Entry 2F9U (X-ray diffraction, 2.60 A resolution); this record covers chains B and C of the 4 polymer chains in the assembly.

Chain B:
Protein: polyprotein
Notes: fragment: Residues: 21-39
Chain sequence (23 residues; each row starts with the number of its first residue):
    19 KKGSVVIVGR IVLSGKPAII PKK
Sequence notes: cloning artifact (19-20, 40-41); engineered mutation Ser22 (Cys576 in 51039195)

Chain C:
Protein: NS3 protease/helicase'
Organism: Hepatitis C virus
Notes: fragment: protease domain (Residues : 1-181)
Reference sequence: 28921568; numbering as in UniProt (aligned over 1-181)
Chain sequence (199 residues; numbered -9 to 189; the number before each row is that of its first residue; numbers below 1 keep their minus sign (Ala-9 is residue -9)):
    -9 ASMTGGQQMG APITAYAQQT RGLLGCIITS LTGRDKNQVE GEVQIVSTAT QTFLATCING
    51 VCWTVYHGAG TRTIASPKGP VIQMYTNVDQ DLVGWPAPQG SRSLTPCTCG SSDLYLVTRH
   111 ADVIPVRRRG DSRGSLLSPR PISYLKGSSG GPLLCPAGHA VGLFRAAVCT RGVAKAVDFI
   171 PVENLETTMR SGSHHHHHH
Not modelled in the structure: -9 to 27, 180-189
Sequence notes: cloning artifact (-9 to 0, 182-183); expression tag (184-189)
Bound ions: Zn2+: Cys97, Cys99, Cys145

How chain B and chain C interact:
Pairs across the interface - 7 pairs, chain B then chain C:
  Pro35(B) with Ala111(C); Val113(C), hydrophobic
  Ala36(B) with Ala111(C), hydrophobic
  Ile37(B) with Arg109(C)
  Ile38(B) with Val29(C), hydrophobic; Glu30(C); Gly31(C)
Other interface residues (no listed pair), chain B (5 interface residues in all): Lys34
Other interface residues (no listed pair), chain C (10 interface residues in all): Gln28, Ile35, Val107, His110

In short:
Chain B and chain C form an interface of 5 and 10 residues respectively. Cys97(C), Cys99(C) and Cys145(C)
coordinate Zn2+.
Here chain B is polyprotein and chain C is NS3 protease/helicase' (Hepatitis C virus). Entry 2F9U (HCV NS3
protease domain with NS4a peptide and a ketoamide inhibitor with a P2 norborane) was determined by X-ray
diffraction.
